PDB entry 3VSV | X-ray diffraction, 1.48 A resolution | chains A and C of the 4 polymer chains in the assembly

== Chain A (and C) ==
Molecule: Xylosidase
Notes: EC 3.2.1.37; chain C of this document is another copy of the same molecule, construct and numbering; everything in this record applies to it too
UniProtKB: A2ICH1 (A2ICH1_THESJ); residue numbers follow UniProt; this construct covers 1-638
Amino-acid sequence (638 residues; each row starts with the number of its first residue):
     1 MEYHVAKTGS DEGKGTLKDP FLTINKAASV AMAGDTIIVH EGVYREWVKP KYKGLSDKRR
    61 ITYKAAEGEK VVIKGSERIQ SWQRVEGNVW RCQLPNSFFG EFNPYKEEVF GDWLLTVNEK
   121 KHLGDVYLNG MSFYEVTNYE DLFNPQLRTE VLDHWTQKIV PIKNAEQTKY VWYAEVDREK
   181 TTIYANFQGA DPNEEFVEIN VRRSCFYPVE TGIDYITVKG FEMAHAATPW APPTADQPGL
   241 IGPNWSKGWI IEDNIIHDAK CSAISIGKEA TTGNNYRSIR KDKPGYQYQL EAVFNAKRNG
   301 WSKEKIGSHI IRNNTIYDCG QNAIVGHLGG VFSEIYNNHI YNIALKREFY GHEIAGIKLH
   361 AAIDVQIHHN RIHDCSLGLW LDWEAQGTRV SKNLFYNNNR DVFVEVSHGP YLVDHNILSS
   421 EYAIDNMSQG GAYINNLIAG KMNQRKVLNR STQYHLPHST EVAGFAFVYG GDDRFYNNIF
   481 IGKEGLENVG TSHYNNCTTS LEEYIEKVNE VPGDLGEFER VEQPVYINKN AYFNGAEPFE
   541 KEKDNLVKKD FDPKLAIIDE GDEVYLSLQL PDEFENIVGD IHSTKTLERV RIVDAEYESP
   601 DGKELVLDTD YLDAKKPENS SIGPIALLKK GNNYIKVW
Small-molecule neighbours:
  - beta-D-xylopyranose (XYP), molecule 1: D57, R60, I250, I310, R312
  - beta-D-xylopyranose (XYP), molecule 2: W113, P233, Q289, H352, E353, K358, H360, W380, D382, W383, E405, V406, R450
  - beta-D-xylopyranose (XYP), molecule 3: Y134, V136, D141, P145, Q146, R148, T168, V171
  - beta-D-xylopyranose (XYP), molecule 4: K163, H339, Y341, R371, H373, D374, D559
  - beta-D-xylopyranose (XYP), molecule 5: T211, W245, E269, T271, N299
  - beta-D-xylopyranose (XYP), molecule 6: Q366, H368, H369, R389, S391, K392, D613
  - beta-D-xylopyranose (XYP), molecule 7: T584, K585, K603, E604
  - alpha-D-xylopyranose (XYS), molecule 1: V160, N397, N398, N399, S420, E421
  - alpha-D-xylopyranose (XYS), molecule 2: V160, P161, K163, L345, D374, C375, N397, N398, N399
From the paper describing this entry:
  - mutagenesis - W113A, E353A, K358A, W380A, D382A, W383A, E405A: abolished catalytic activity
  - mutagenesis - W113Y, H352A, H360A, R450A: decreased catalytic activity
  - mutagenesis - W113F: unchanged catalytic activity

== Interface between chain A and chain C ==
Contacting residue pairs (23; chain A residue first):
  S56(A) - E596(C)  hydrogen bond
  K58(A) - T584(C)  hydrogen bond (side chain-backbone)
  K58(A) - K585(C)  hydrogen bond (side chain-backbone)
  K58(A) - L587(C)  hydrogen bond (side chain-backbone)
  K58(A) - E596(C)
  R59(A) - R589(C)
  R59(A) - D594(C)  salt bridge
  R59(A) - E596(C)  salt bridge
  E304(A) - L456(C)
  E304(A) - S459(C)  hydrogen bond
  E304(A) - E461(C)
  L456(A) - E304(C)
  S459(A) - E304(C)  hydrogen bond
  E461(A) - E304(C)
  T584(A) - K58(C)  hydrogen bond (backbone-side chain)
  K585(A) - K58(C)  hydrogen bond (backbone-side chain)
  L587(A) - K58(C)  hydrogen bond (backbone-side chain)
  R589(A) - R59(C)
  D594(A) - L55(C)
  D594(A) - R59(C)  salt bridge
  E596(A) - S56(C)  hydrogen bond
  E596(A) - K58(C)
  E596(A) - R59(C)  salt bridge
Other interface residues (no listed pair), chain A (17 interface residues in all): L55, E588, A595, E598
Other interface residues (no listed pair), chain C (16 interface residues in all): E588, A595

== Overview ==
17 residues of chain A face 16 of chain C across their interface; the contacts include 10 hydrogen bonds and 4
salt bridges. Polar pairs include R59(A)-D594(C), R59(A)-E596(C) and S56(A)-E596(C). The paper reports that
W113A, E353A and K358A of chain A, among others, abolish catalytic activity; W113Y, H352A and H360A of chain
A, among others, reduce catalytic activity; 12 substitutions were tested in all.
Both chains are Xylosidase. Entry 3VSV (The complex structure of XylC with xylose) was determined by X-ray
diffraction together with 3VST and 3VSU from the same study.
